Entry 8I79 (electron microscopy, 2.80 A resolution); this record covers chains C and G of the 10 polymer chains in the assembly.

== Chain C ==
Protein: Cullin-3
Organism: Homo sapiens
Reference sequence: Q13618 (CUL3_HUMAN); numbering as in UniProt (aligned over 22-388)
Sequence (376 residues; row label = number of the first residue in the row):
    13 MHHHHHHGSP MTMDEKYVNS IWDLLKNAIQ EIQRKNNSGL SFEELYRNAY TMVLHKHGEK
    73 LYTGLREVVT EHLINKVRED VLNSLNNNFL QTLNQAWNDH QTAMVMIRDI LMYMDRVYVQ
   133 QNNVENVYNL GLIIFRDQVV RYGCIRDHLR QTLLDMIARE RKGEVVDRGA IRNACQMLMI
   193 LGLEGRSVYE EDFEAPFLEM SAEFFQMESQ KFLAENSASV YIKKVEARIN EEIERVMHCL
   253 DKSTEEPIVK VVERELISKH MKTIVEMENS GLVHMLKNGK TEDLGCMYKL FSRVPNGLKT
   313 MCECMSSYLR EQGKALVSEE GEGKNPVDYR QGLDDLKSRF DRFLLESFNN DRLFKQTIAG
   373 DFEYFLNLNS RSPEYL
Unresolved in the structure: 13-25, 177-178, 268-388
Construct notes: initiating methionine (13); expression tag (14-21); engineered mutation Arg342 (Ile in Q13618), Asp346 (Leu in Q13618)
Swiss-Prot annotation at these positions:
  - natural variant: Val285 (V285A: In NEDAUS)

== Chain G ==
Protein: BTB/POZ domain-containing protein KCTD7
Organism: Mus musculus
Reference sequence: Q8BJK1 (KCTD7_MOUSE); residue numbers follow UniProt; this construct covers 1-289
Sequence (297 residues; numbered -7 to 289; the number before each row is that of its first residue; numbers below 1 keep their minus sign (Asp-7 is residue -7)):
    -7 DYKDDDDKMV VVTGREPDSR HSDGAMSSSE AEDDFLEPAT PTATQAGHGL PLLPQEFPEV
    53 VPLNIGGAHF TTRLSTLRRY EDTMLAAMFS GRHYIPTDSE GRYFIDRDGT HFGDVLNFLR
   113 SGDLPPREHV RAVYKEAQYY AIGPLLEQLE NMQPLKGEKV RQAFLGLMPY YKDHLERIVE
   173 IARLRAVQRK ARFAKLKVCV FKEEMPITPY ECPLLNSLRF ERSESDGQLF EHHCEVDVSF
   233 GPWEAVADVY DLLHCLVTDL SAQGLTVDHQ CIGVCDKHLV NHYYCKRPIY EFKITWW
Unresolved in the structure: -7 to 44, 196-226, 266-279
Construct notes: expression tag (-7 to 0); engineered mutation Tyr126 (His in Q8BJK1)
What the authors report for this chain:
  - mutagenesis - R65A, S67A: unchanged binding to Cullin-3 (chain C)

== How chain C and chain G interact ==
Residue-residue contacts (26):
  Asn49(C) - Leu45(G)
  Phe54(C) - Met76(G)
  Phe54(C) - Met80(G)  hydrophobic
  Phe54(C) - His85(G)
  Glu55(C) - Met76(G)
  Glu55(C) - Asp98(G)
  Glu55(C) - Tyr131(G)  hydrogen bond
  Tyr58(C) - Met76(G)  hydrophobic
  Tyr58(C) - Tyr131(G)  hydrogen bond (side chain-backbone)
  Tyr58(C) - Ala133(G)
  Arg59(C) - Asp98(G)  salt bridge
  Arg59(C) - Tyr131(G)
  Tyr62(C) - Gln130(G)
  Tyr62(C) - Tyr131(G)  hydrophobic
  Val117(C) - Arg84(G)
  Arg120(C) - Asp74(G)  salt bridge
  Asp121(C) - Ala79(G)
  Asp121(C) - Arg84(G)  salt bridge
  Asp121(C) - His85(G)  salt bridge
  Met124(C) - Asp74(G)
  Met124(C) - Thr75(G)  hydrogen bond (side chain-backbone)
  Met124(C) - Met76(G)
  Met124(C) - Ala79(G)  hydrophobic
  Tyr125(C) - Gln130(G)
  Arg128(C) - Asp74(G)  hydrogen bond (side chain-backbone)
  Arg128(C) - Ala133(G)  hydrogen bond (side chain-backbone)
Interface residues without a listed pair, chain C (14 interface residues in all): Ser53, Met118
Interface residues without a listed pair, chain G (20 interface residues in all): Ser82, Tyr86, Pro88, Ile97, Arg99, Lys127, Tyr132, Gly135
From the paper, about this interface:
  - specific contacts: Asp121(C)-Arg84(G) (salt bridge)

== In short ==
14 residues of chain C face 20 of chain G across their interface; the contacts include 5 hydrogen bonds and 4
salt bridges. Polar pairs include Arg59(C)-Asp98(G), Arg120(C)-Asp74(G) and Asp121(C)-Arg84(G). The paper
describes a salt bridge between Asp121(C) and Arg84(G). The paper reports that R65A and S67A of chain G leave
binding to Cullin-3 (chain C) unchanged.
Chain C is Cullin-3 (Homo sapiens) and chain G is BTB/POZ domain-containing protein KCTD7 (Mus musculus); the
structure, Cryo-EM structure of KCTD7 in complex with Cullin3, was determined by electron microscopy together
with 8JKB from the same study.
